PDB entry 6SWD | electron microscopy, 3.20 A resolution | chains 2 and M of the 19 polymer chains in the assembly

# Chain 2
Molecule: 16S ribosomal RNA
Organism: Pyrococcus abyssi GE5
Sequence (1044 nucleotides; numbered 13 to 1509; 453 numbers in that range are skipped by the numbering (no residue carries them; nothing is unmodelled there); the number before each row is that of its first residue):
    13 AUUCXGGUUG AUCCUGCCGG AGGCCACUGC UAUGGGGGUC XGACUAAGCC AUGCGAGUCA
    73 AGGGGGCGUC CCUUCUGGGA CGCCACCGGC GGACGGCUCA GUAACACGUC GGUAACCUAC
   133 CCUCGGGAGG GGGAUAACCC CGGGAAACUG GGGCUAAUCC CCCAUAGGCC UGGGGUACUG
   193 GAAGGUCCCC AGGCCGAAAG GGAGCCGUAA GGCUCCGCCC GAGGAUGGGC CGGCGGCXGA
   253 UUAGGUAGUU GGUGGGGUAA CGGCCCACCA AGCXGAAGAU CGGUACGGGC XGUGAGAGCG
   313 GGAGCCXGGA GAUGGACACU GAGACACGGG UCCAGGCCCU ACGGGGCGCA GCAGGCGCGA
   373 XACCUCXGCA AUGCGGGAAA CXGCGACGGG GGGACCCCCA GUGCCGUGCC UCUGGCACGG
   433 CUUUUCCGGA GUGUAAAAAG CUCCGGGAAU AAGGGCUGGG CAAGGCXGGU GGCAGCCGCC
   493 GCGGUAAUAC CGGCGGCCXG AGUGGUGGCC ACUAUUAUUG GGCCUAAAGC GGCXGUAGCC
   553 GGGCCCGUAA GUCCCUGGCG AAAUCCCACG GCUCAACXGU GGGGCUCGCU GGGGAUACUG
   613 CGGGCCUUGG GACXGGGAGA GGCXGGGGGU ACCCCXGGGG UAGGGGUGAA AUCCUAUAAU
   673 CCCGGGGGGA CCGCCAGUGG CGAAGGCGCC XGGCUGGAAC GGGUCXGACG GUGAGGGCXG
   733 AAGGCCAGGG GAGCGAACXG GAUUAGAUAC CCGGGUAGUC CUGGCUGUAA AGGAUGCGGG
   793 CUAGGUGUCG GGCGAGCUUC GAGCUCGCCC GGUGCXGUAG GGAAGCXGUU AAGCCXGCXG
   853 CCUGGGGAGU ACGGCXGCAA GGCUGAAACU UAAAGGAAUU GGCGGGGGAG
  1356 CCUGCUCCUU GCACACACCG CCXGUCACUC CACCCGAGCG GGGCCUAGGU GAGGCCCGAU
  1416 CUCCUUCGGG AGGUCGGGUC GAGCCUAGGC UCCGUGAGGG GGGAGAAGUC GUAACAAGGU
  1476 AGCXGUAGGG GAACCUACGG CUCGAUCACC UCCU
Modified / non-standard residues: 4AC (N(4)-acetylcytidine-5'-monophosphate) at position 17, 4AC (N(4)-acetylcytidine-5'-monophosphate) at position 53, LHH ([(2R,3R,4R,5R)-5-(4-acetamido-2-oxidanylidene-pyrimidin-1-yl)-4-methoxy-3-oxidanyl-oxolan-2-yl]methyl dihydrogen phosphate) at position 250, 4AC (N(4)-acetylcytidine-5'-monophosphate) at position 286, 4AC (N(4)-acetylcytidine-5'-monophosphate) at position 303, 4AC (N(4)-acetylcytidine-5'-monophosphate) at position 319, A2M (2'-O-methyladenosine 5'-(dihydrogen phosphate)) at position 373, 4AC (N(4)-acetylcytidine-5'-monophosphate) at position 379, 4AC (N(4)-acetylcytidine-5'-monophosphate) at position 394, 4AC (N(4)-acetylcytidine-5'-monophosphate) at position 479, 4AC (N(4)-acetylcytidine-5'-monophosphate) at position 511, 4AC (N(4)-acetylcytidine-5'-monophosphate) at position 546, 4AC (N(4)-acetylcytidine-5'-monophosphate) at position 590, 4AC (N(4)-acetylcytidine-5'-monophosphate) at position 626, 4AC (N(4)-acetylcytidine-5'-monophosphate) at position 636, 4AC (N(4)-acetylcytidine-5'-monophosphate) at position 648, 4AC (N(4)-acetylcytidine-5'-monophosphate) at position 703, 4AC (N(4)-acetylcytidine-5'-monophosphate) at position 718, 4AC (N(4)-acetylcytidine-5'-monophosphate) at position 731, 4AC (N(4)-acetylcytidine-5'-monophosphate) at position 751, 4AC (N(4)-acetylcytidine-5'-monophosphate) at position 828, 4AC (N(4)-acetylcytidine-5'-monophosphate) at position 839, 4AC (N(4)-acetylcytidine-5'-monophosphate) at position 848, 4AC (N(4)-acetylcytidine-5'-monophosphate) at position 851, 4AC (N(4)-acetylcytidine-5'-monophosphate) at position 868, OMC (o2'-methylycytidine-5'-monophosphate) at position 1376, 5HM (5-(hydroxymethyl)cytidine 5'-(dihydrogen phosphate)) at position 1378, UR3 (3-methyluridine-5'-monophoshate) at position 1467, 6MZ (N6-methyladenosine-5'-monophosphate) at position 1469, 4AC (N(4)-acetylcytidine-5'-monophosphate) at position 1479, MA6 (6N-dimethyladenosine-5'-monophoshate) at position 1487, MA6 (6N-dimethyladenosine-5'-monophoshate) at position 1488
Bound ions: Mg2+ site 1 near G28 (its only coordinating residue here); Mg2+ site 2 near C39 (its only coordinating residue here); Mg2+ site 3 near C106 (its only coordinating residue here); Mg2+ site 4: A112, G113, C298; Mg2+ site 5 near A148 (its only coordinating residue here); Mg2+ site 6: A474, A475; Mg2+ site 7: A539, A540; Mg2+ site 8: G554, G555; Mg2+ site 9 near A574 (its only coordinating residue here); Mg2+ site 10: C584, C586; Mg2+ site 11 near A587 (its only coordinating residue here); Mg2+ site 12 near G591 (its only coordinating residue here); 4 more Mg2+ sites not listed

# Chain M
Name: 30S ribosomal protein S11
Organism: Pyrococcus abyssi (strain GE5 / Orsay)
Reference sequence: P62010 (RS11_PYRAB); residues 1-137 here = UniProt positions 1-137
Chain sequence (137 residues; each row starts with the number of its first residue):
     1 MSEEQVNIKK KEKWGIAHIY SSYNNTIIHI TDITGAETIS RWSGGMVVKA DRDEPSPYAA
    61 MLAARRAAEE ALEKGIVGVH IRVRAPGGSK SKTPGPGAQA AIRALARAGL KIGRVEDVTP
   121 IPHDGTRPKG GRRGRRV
Unresolved in the structure: 1-9

# Chain 2 / chain M interface
Pairs across the interface - 61 pairs, chain 2 then chain M:
  G641(2) with His123(M), hydrogen bond to the sugar
  U642(2) with Ile121(M), hydrogen bond to the sugar; His123(M), hydrogen bond to the base
  A643(2) with Gly88(M), sugar contact; Pro120(M), phosphate contact; Ile121(M), sugar contact; Pro122(M), sugar contact; Thr126(M), base contact
  G650(2) with Ala36(M), base contact
  G651(2) with His29(M), base contact; Ala36(M), sugar contact; Glu37(M), sugar contact; Thr38(M), hydrogen bond to the sugar; Arg41(M), base contact
  G652(2) with Thr38(M), sugar contact; Arg41(M), hydrogen bond to the sugar
  U653(2) with Arg41(M), hydrogen bond to the sugar
  G655(2) with Met46(M), phosphate contact
  G656(2) with Asn25(M), hydrogen bond to the phosphate; Ser43(M), phosphate contact; Gly45(M), phosphate contact; Glu54(M), phosphate contact
  G657(2) with Asn25(M), hydrogen bond to the phosphate
  G658(2) with Asn24(M), hydrogen bond to the phosphate
  U659(2) with Asn24(M), hydrogen bond to the phosphate; Asp51(M), base contact
  G660(2) with Arg135(M), salt bridge to the phosphate
  A661(2) with Arg52(M), sugar contact
  A662(2) with Asp51(M), phosphate contact; Arg52(M), phosphate contact
  A663(2) with Asp51(M), phosphate contact
  U672(2) with Arg41(M), hydrogen bond to the base
  C673(2) with His29(M), hydrogen bond to the sugar; Arg41(M), base contact
  C674(2) with His29(M), sugar contact; Gly35(M), hydrogen bond to the sugar; Arg84(M), salt bridge to the phosphate
  C675(2) with Gly35(M), sugar contact
  C683(2) with Asp124(M), hydrogen bond to the sugar
  C684(2) with Asp124(M), phosphate contact
  G685(2) with His123(M), stacking on the base; Asp124(M), sugar contact
  G745(2) with Thr126(M), sugar contact; Arg127(M), hydrogen bond to the sugar
  C746(2) with Arg127(M), sugar contact; Pro128(M), sugar contact; Lys129(M), phosphate contact
  G747(2) with Gly130(M), phosphate contact
  C762(2) with Arg136(M), hydrogen bond to the sugar
  C763(2) with Arg135(M), phosphate contact; Arg136(M), salt bridge to the phosphate
  C764(2) with Arg135(M), salt bridge to the phosphate
  U1475(2) with Arg136(M), sugar contact
  U1491(2) with Arg133(M), salt bridge to the phosphate; Arg136(M), salt bridge to the phosphate
  A1492(2) with Arg133(M), salt bridge to the phosphate
  C1493(2) with Gly131(M), phosphate contact; Arg132(M), phosphate contact
  G1494(2) with Arg127(M), salt bridge to the phosphate; Arg132(M), salt bridge to the phosphate
  G1495(2) with Arg132(M), salt bridge to the phosphate
Other interface residues (no listed pair), chain 2 (41 interface residues in all): C644, A654, G681, A682, G765, A1476
Other interface residues (no listed pair), chain M (39 interface residues in all): His18, Tyr20, Ile27, Thr34, Gly44, Gly125, Gly134, Val137

# Summary
41 residues of chain 2 and 39 residues of chain M are in contact; the contacts include 16 hydrogen bonds, 10
salt bridges and 1 aromatic stacking contact. Polar contacts include U642(2)-His123(M), U672(2)-Arg41(M) and
G641(2)-His123(M).
Here chain 2 is 16S ribosomal RNA (Pyrococcus abyssi GE5) and chain M is 30S ribosomal protein S11 (Pyrococcus
abyssi (strain GE5 / Orsay)). Entry 6SWD (IC2 body model of cryo-EM structure of a full archaeal ribosomal
translation initiation complex devoid of ...) was determined by electron microscopy.
